5YUD - chains A and C; structure by electron microscopy, 4.28 A resolution (low resolution: residue-level contacts below are approximate; hydrogen-bond / salt-bridge calls are withheld).

Chain A:
Protein: Baculoviral IAP repeat-containing protein 1e
Source organism: Mus musculus
Reference sequence: Q8CGT2 (Q8CGT2_MOUSE); residue numbers follow UniProt; this construct covers 1-1403
Sequence (1403 residues; each row starts with the number of its first residue):
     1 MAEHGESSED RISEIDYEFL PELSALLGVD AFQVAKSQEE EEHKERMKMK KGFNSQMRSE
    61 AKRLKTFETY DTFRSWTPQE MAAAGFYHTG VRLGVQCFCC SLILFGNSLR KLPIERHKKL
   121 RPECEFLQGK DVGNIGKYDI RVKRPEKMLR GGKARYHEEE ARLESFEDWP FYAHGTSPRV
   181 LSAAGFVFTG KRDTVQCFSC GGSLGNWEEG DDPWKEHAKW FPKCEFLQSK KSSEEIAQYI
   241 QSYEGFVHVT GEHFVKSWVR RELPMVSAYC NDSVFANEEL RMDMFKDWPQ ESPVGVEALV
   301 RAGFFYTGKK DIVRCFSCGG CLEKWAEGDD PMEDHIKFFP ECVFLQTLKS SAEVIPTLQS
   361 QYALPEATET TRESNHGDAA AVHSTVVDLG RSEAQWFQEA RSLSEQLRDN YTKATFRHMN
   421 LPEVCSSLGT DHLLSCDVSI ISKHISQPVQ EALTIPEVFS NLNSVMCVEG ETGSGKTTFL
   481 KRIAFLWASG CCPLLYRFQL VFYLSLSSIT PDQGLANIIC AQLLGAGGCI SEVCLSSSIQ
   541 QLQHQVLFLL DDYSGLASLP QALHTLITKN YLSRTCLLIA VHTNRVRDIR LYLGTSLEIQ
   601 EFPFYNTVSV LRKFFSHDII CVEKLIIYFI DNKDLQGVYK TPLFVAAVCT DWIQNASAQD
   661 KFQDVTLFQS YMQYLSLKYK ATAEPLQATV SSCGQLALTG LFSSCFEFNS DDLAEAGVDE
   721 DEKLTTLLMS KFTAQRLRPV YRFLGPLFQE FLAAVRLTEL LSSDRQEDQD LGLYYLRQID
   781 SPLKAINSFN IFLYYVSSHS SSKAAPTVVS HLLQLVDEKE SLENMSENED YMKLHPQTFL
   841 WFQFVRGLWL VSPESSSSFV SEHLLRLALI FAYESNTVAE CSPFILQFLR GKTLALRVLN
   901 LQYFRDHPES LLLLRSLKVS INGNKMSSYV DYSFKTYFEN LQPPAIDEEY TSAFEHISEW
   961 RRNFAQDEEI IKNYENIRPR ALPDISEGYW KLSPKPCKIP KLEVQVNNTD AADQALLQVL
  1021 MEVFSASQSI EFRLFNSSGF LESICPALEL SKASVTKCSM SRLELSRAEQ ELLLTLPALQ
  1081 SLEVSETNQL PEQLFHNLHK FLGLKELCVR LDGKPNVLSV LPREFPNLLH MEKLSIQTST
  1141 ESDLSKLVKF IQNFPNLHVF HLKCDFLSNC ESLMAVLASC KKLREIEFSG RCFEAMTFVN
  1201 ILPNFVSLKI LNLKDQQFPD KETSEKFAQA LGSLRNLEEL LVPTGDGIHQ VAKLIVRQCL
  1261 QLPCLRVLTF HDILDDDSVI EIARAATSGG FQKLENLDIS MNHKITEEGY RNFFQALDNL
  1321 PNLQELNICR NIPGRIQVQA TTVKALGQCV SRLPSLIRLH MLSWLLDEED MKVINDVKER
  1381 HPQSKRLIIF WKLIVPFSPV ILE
Unresolved in the structure: 1-9, 248-403
Small-molecule neighbours: ATP (adenosine-5'-triphosphate): Val-424, Cys-425, Leu-434, Cys-436, Asp-437, Val-438, Thr-472, Gly-473, Ser-474, Gly-475, Lys-476, Thr-477, Thr-478, Asp-551, Val-610, Pro-642, Leu-643
From the paper describing this entry:
  - mutagenesis - F844C: decreased signaling
  - mutagenesis - F844C: increased signaling in response to PrgJ

Chain C:
Protein: Phase 2 flagellin, Flagellin
Source organism: Salmonella typhimurium (strain LT2 / SGSC1412 / ATCC 700720)
Reference sequence: chimeric construct of P52616, P06179: residues 424-445 from P52616 (FLJB_SALTY) positions 31-52 (UniProt number = residue number - 393); residues 452-495 from P06179 positions 452-495 (same numbers)
Sequence (75 residues; row label = number of the first residue in the row):
   421 AAARLSSGLR INSAKDDAAG QAIANSGSGS GSRIEDSDYA TEVSNMSRAQ ILQQAGTSVL
   481 AQANQVPQNV LSLLR
Sequence notes: expression tag (421-423); linker (446-451)
From the paper describing this entry:
  - mutagenesis - R495Q: decreased signaling with Baculoviral IAP repeat-containing protein 1e (chain A)

How chain A and chain C interact:
Residue-residue contacts - 78 pairs, chain A then chain C:
  Phe-19(A) with Arg-495(C)
  Leu-27(A) with Arg-495(C)
  Phe-32(A) with Asn-489(C)
  Ser-37(A) with Leu-493(C)
  Glu-40(A) with Val-490(C); Leu-494(C)
  Arg-74(A) with Leu-494(C); Arg-495(C)
  Ser-75(A) with Arg-495(C)
  Gly-106(A) with Leu-494(C)
  Asn-107(A) with Leu-494(C); Arg-495(C)
  Ser-108(A) with Arg-495(C)
  Leu-109(A) with Arg-495(C)
  Phe-629(A) with Gln-488(C); Leu-491(C); Ser-492(C)
  Ile-630(A) with Ser-427(C); Gly-428(C); Gln-488(C)
  Phe-662(A) with Leu-425(C)
  Asn-790(A) with Arg-430(C)
  Tyr-794(A) with Leu-425(C)
  Leu-840(A) with Leu-480(C)
  Trp-841(A) with Arg-430(C); Ala-434(C)
  Phe-844(A) with Ala-434(C); Gln-474(C)
  Gly-847(A) with Gln-474(C)
  Leu-848(A) with Gln-441(C); Gln-474(C)
  Leu-850(A) with Gln-470(C)
  Val-851(A) with Gln-441(C)
  Ser-852(A) with Gln-441(C)
  Ser-855(A) with Gln-441(C)
  Phe-859(A) with Asp-437(C)
  Arg-866(A) with Leu-425(C)
  Tyr-873(A) with Ala-421(C)
  Glu-874(A) with Ala-421(C)
  Arg-897(A) with Ser-433(C); Asp-436(C)
  Lys-918(A) with Asp-436(C); Ala-439(C); Gly-440(C); Ile-443(C)
  Ser-920(A) with Ala-439(C)
  Tyr-929(A) with Arg-468(C)
  Tyr-932(A) with Ser-464(C); Arg-468(C)
  Phe-934(A) with Arg-453(C)
  Lys-935(A) with Ser-457(C); Thr-461(C)
  Phe-938(A) with Ile-454(C)
  Trp-960(A) with Arg-468(C); Leu-472(C)
  Phe-964(A) with Ala-475(C)
  Asp-967(A) with Val-479(C)
  Ile-970(A) with Val-479(C)
  Ile-971(A) with Gln-482(C)
  Tyr-974(A) with Asn-432(C); Lys-435(C); Gln-482(C); Gln-485(C)
  Arg-978(A) with Lys-435(C)
  Asn-1007(A) with Ile-443(C)
  Phe-1035(A) with Ile-443(C)
  Phe-1166(A) with Ser-450(C)
  Asn-1327(A) with Glu-462(C)
  Cys-1329(A) with Glu-462(C)
  Arg-1330(A) with Asp-458(C)
  Ile-1357(A) with Glu-462(C); Met-466(C)
  Leu-1359(A) with Asn-465(C)
  Lys-1385(A) with Met-466(C); Ala-469(C); Gln-470(C)
  Ile-1388(A) with Asn-465(C)
  Ile-1389(A) with Arg-468(C)
Also at the interface, not in a pair above, chain A (66 interface residues in all): Phe-105, Asn-632, Gln-837, Gln-843, His-863, Ile-870, Gln-1005, Glu-1086, His-1271, Asp-1298, Ser-1300
Also at the interface, not in a pair above, chain C (57 interface residues in all): Ala-422, Arg-424, Ser-426, Ile-431, Asn-445, Gly-447, Glu-455, Tyr-459, Gln-473, Gly-476, Thr-477, Ser-478, Ala-481, Asn-484
From the paper, about this interface:
  - pairs named by the authors: Gly-106(A)/Arg-495(C)
  - interface residues, chain A: Leu-840(A), Gly-847(A)
  - interface residues, chain C: Val-490(C), Leu-491(C), Leu-493(C), Leu-494(C)

In short:
66 residues of chain A and 57 residues of chain C are in contact. The authors report a contact between
Gly-106(A) and Arg-495(C). Bound to chain A: ATP. The paper reports that F844C of chain A reduces signaling;
interface residues Leu-840(A), Gly-847(A) and Val-490(C) among others.
Here chain A is Baculoviral IAP repeat-containing protein 1e (Mus musculus) and chain C is Phase 2 flagellin,
Flagellin (Salmonella typhimurium (strain LT2 / SGSC1412 / ATCC 700720)). Entry 5YUD (Flagellin derivative in
complex with the NLR protein NAIP5) was determined by electron microscopy.
